PDB entry 9CJ7 | electron microscopy, 3.00 A resolution | chains c and a of the 8 polymer chains in the assembly

[Chain c (and a)]
Molecule: Glycoprotein G2
Source organism: Lassa virus Josiah
Notes: chain a of this document is another copy of the same molecule, construct and numbering; everything in this record applies to it too
UniProtKB: P08669 (GLYC_LASSJ); residue numbers follow UniProt; this construct covers 260-424
Sequence (420 residues; each row starts with the number of its first residue):
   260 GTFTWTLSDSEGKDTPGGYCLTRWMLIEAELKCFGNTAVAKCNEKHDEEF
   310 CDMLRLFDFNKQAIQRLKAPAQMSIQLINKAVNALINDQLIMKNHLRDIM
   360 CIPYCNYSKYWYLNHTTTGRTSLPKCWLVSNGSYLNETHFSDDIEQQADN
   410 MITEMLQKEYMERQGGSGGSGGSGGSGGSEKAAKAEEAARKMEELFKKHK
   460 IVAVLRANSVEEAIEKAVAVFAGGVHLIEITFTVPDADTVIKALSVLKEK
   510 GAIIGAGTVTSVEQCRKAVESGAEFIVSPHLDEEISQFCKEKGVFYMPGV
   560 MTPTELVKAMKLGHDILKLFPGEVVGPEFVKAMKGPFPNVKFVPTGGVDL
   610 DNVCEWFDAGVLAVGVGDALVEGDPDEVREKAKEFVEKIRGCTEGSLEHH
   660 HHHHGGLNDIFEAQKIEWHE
Not modelled in the structure: 421-679 (chain a: 269-275, 421-679)
Sequence notes: conflict Pro-329 (Glu in P08669), Cys-360 (Gly in P08669); expression tag (425-679)
Disulfides: Cys-279/Cys-292, Cys-301/Cys-310, Cys-364/Cys-385
Glycans and other covalent adducts: glycan linked to Asn-365; N-acetylglucosamine (NAG) linked to Asn-373, Asn-390, Asn-395
UniProt features mapped onto this chain:
  - glycosylation (N-linked (GlcNAc...) asparagine): Asn-365, Asn-373, Asn-390, Asn-395

[Chain c / chain a interface]
Contacting residue pairs (31):
  Gly-260(c) / Gly-260(a)
  Gly-260(c) / Thr-261(a)
  Thr-261(c) / Thr-261(a)
  His-305(c) / Thr-261(a)
  His-305(c) / Thr-263(a)
  His-305(c) / His-305(a)
  Asn-346(c) / Gly-260(a)
  Asn-346(c) / Thr-261(a)  hydrogen bond
  Asn-346(c) / Thr-263(a)
  Asp-347(c) / Gly-260(a)  hydrogen bond (side chain-backbone)
  Gln-348(c) / Thr-261(a)
  Gln-348(c) / Thr-263(a)  hydrogen bond (backbone-side chain)
  Gln-348(c) / Asn-342(a)
  Gln-348(c) / Ala-343(a)  hydrogen bond (side chain-backbone)
  Leu-349(c) / Thr-263(a)
  Met-351(c) / Lys-339(a)
  Lys-352(c) / Thr-263(a)
  Leu-355(c) / Trp-264(a)  hydrophobic
  Leu-355(c) / Phe-318(a)  hydrophobic
  Leu-355(c) / Leu-336(a)  hydrophobic
  Leu-355(c) / Ala-340(a)  hydrophobic
  Ile-358(c) / Leu-326(a)
  Ile-358(c) / Leu-336(a)  hydrophobic
  Met-359(c) / Phe-318(a)  hydrophobic
  Met-359(c) / Gln-321(a)
  Met-359(c) / Ala-322(a)  hydrophobic
  Met-359(c) / Arg-325(a)
  Met-359(c) / Leu-326(a)  hydrophobic
  Cys-360(c) / Arg-325(a)
  Ile-361(c) / Arg-325(a)
  Tyr-419(c) / Tyr-419(a)  hydrogen bond
Also at the interface, not in a pair above, chain a (17 interface residues in all): Thr-265

[Overview]
The interface between chain c and chain a involves 15 residues on one side and 17 on the other, with 5
hydrogen bonds. Polar pairs include Asn-346(c)/Thr-261(a), Asp-347(c)/Gly-260(a) and Gln-348(c)/Thr-263(a).
Covalently linked N-acetylglucosamine: at Asn-373(c), Asn-390(c) and Asn-395(c).
Both chains are Glycoprotein G2 (Lassa virus Josiah). Entry 9CJ7 (Lineage IV Lassa virus glycoprotein (Josiah)
in complex with monoclonal antibody 8.9F) was determined by electron microscopy (same publication as 8TYC,
8TYE, 8VCV, 8VE8, 9CJ8, 9CK7 and 9CK8).
